8E8Z - chains 1 and L of the 6 polymer chains in the assembly; structure by electron microscopy, 3.15 A resolution.

Chain 1:
Protein: Capsid protein VP1
Organism: Human poliovirus 1 strain Sabin
UniProt: P03301 (POLG_POL1S); residues 22-302 here correspond to UniProt positions 601-881 (UniProt number = residue number + 579)
Chain sequence (281 residues; each row starts with the number of its first residue):
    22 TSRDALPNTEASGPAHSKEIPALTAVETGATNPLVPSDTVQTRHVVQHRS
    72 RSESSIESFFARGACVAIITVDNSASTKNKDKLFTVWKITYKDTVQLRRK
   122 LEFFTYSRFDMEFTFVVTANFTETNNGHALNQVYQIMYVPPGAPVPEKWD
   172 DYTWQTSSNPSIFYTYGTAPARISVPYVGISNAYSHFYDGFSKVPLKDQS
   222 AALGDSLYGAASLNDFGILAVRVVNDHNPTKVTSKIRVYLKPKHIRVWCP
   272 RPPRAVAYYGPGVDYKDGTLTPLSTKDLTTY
Curated features (UniProtKB/Swiss-Prot):
  - site: Y302 (Cleavage)

Chain L:
Protein: 9H2 Fab light chain
Organism: Homo sapiens
Notes: antibody fragment or engineered binder
Chain sequence (109 residues; numbered 21 to 129; the number before each row is that of its first residue):
    21 SALTQPASVSGSPGQSITISCTGTITDIGYYNYVSWYQQHPGKAPKLIIF
    71 DVTNRPSGVSDRFSGSKSGNTASLTISGLQAEDEGDYYCFSHRSNNIRVF
   121 GGGTKLTVL
Disulfide bonds: C41-C109

How chain 1 and chain L interact:
Residue-residue contacts - 10 pairs, chain 1 then chain L:
  E168(1) - T73(L)  hydrogen bond
  E168(1) - N74(L)  hydrogen bond (backbone-side chain)
  K169(1) - R75(L)  hydrogen bond (side chain-backbone)
  A223(1) - N90(L)  hydrogen bond (backbone-side chain)
  S227(1) - I45(L)
  L228(1) - I45(L)  hydrophobic
  L228(1) - Y50(L)  hydrophobic
  L234(1) - G49(L)
  Y280(1) - N115(L)  hydrogen bond
  P282(1) - Y50(L)
Interface residues without a listed pair, chain 1 (12 interface residues in all): N100, F105, P167, D226
Interface residues without a listed pair, chain L (10 interface residues in all): T46, S77
From the paper, about this interface:
  - epitope / paratope residues, chain 1: L228(1)

In short:
Chain 1 and chain L form an interface of 12 and 10 residues respectively, with 5 hydrogen bonds. Polar pairs
include E168(1)-T73(L), E168(1)-N74(L) and K169(1)-R75(L). From the paper: the epitope/paratope residue
L228(1).
Chain 1 is Capsid protein VP1 (Human poliovirus 1 strain Sabin) and chain L is 9H2 Fab light chain (Homo
sapiens); the structure, 9H2 Fab-Sabin poliovirus 1 complex, was determined by electron microscopy, deposited
together with 8E8L, 8E8R, 8E8S, 8E8X and 8E8Y.
